Entry 8G8G (electron microscopy, 3.20 A resolution); this record covers chains C and I of the 11 polymer chains in the assembly.

# Chain C
Name: Histone H2A
Organism: Xenopus laevis
UniProtKB: Q6AZJ8 (Q6AZJ8_XENLA); residues 1-129 here correspond to UniProt positions 2-130 (UniProt number = residue number + 1)
Amino-acid sequence (129 residues; row label = number of the first residue in the row):
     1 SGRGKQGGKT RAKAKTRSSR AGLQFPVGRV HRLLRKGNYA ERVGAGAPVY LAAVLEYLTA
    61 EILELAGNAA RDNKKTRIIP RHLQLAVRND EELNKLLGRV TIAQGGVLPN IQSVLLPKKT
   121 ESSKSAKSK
Disordered / not traced: 1-10, 119-129

# Chain I
Molecule: Lin28b DNA
Sequence (182 nucleotides; row label = number of the first residue in the row; numbers below 1 keep their minus sign (DA-75 is residue -75)):
   -75 ATGAAGTATG TGTCTTTATT CACAAGCTTG CACAATCCCT GCTGGACAAT TCTGAGTGAT
   -15 GGCAGCTCCC ACCTTTCCTT CTTTCTTCAC TTAGACTACA TTTATTCAGC ATCTGTATTG
    45 TTGGAGTAAG TTCCATGTTA ATACTCACCA CTGAGGATAT GTTAATACCA CTTAACTTAT
   105 GC
Disordered / not traced: -75 to -74, 101-106

# How chain C and chain I interact
Pairs across the interface (17; chain C residue first):
  Arg11(C) - DA-42(I)  sugar contact
  Arg11(C) - DA-41(I)  sugar contact
  Ala12(C) - DA-42(I)  phosphate contact
  Ala12(C) - DA-41(I)  hydrogen bond to the phosphate
  Ala14(C) - DC-43(I)  phosphate contact
  Ala14(C) - DA-42(I)  sugar contact
  Lys15(C) - DC-43(I)  phosphate contact
  Lys15(C) - DA-42(I)  hydrogen bond to the phosphate
  Thr16(C) - DC-43(I)  phosphate contact
  Arg17(C) - DC-43(I)  salt bridge to the phosphate
  Arg20(C) - DA-42(I)  salt bridge to the phosphate
  Gly28(C) - DA-44(I)  phosphate contact
  Gly28(C) - DC-43(I)  phosphate contact
  Arg29(C) - DA-44(I)  phosphate contact
  Arg32(C) - DA-44(I)  salt bridge to the phosphate
  Arg42(C) - DG-35(I)  sugar contact
  Arg77(C) - DA-54(I)  sugar contact
Also at the interface, not in a pair above, chain C (13 interface residues in all): Glu41
Also at the interface, not in a pair above, chain I (8 interface residues in all): DC-55, DC-45

# Summary
13 residues of chain C and 8 residues of chain I are in contact; the contacts include 2 hydrogen bonds and 3
salt bridges. Among the polar pairs are Ala12(C)-DA-41(I), Lys15(C)-DA-42(I) and Arg17(C)-DC-43(I).
Here chain C is Histone H2A (Xenopus laevis) and chain I is Lin28b DNA. Entry 8G8G (Interaction of H3 tail in
LIN28B nucleosome with Oct4) was determined by electron microscopy together with 8G87, 8G88, 8G8B and 8G8E
from the same study.
